PDB entry 7BR7 | electron microscopy, 4.30 A resolution (low resolution: residue-level contacts below are approximate; hydrogen-bond / salt-bridge calls are withheld) | chains S and W of the 21 polymer chains in the assembly

Chain S (and W):
Name: Major capsid protein
Source organism: Epstein-Barr virus (strain B95-8)
Notes: chain W of this document is another copy of the same molecule, construct and numbering; everything in this record applies to it too
UniProtKB: P03226 (MCP_EBVB9); residues 1-1381 here = UniProt positions 1-1381
Sequence (1381 residues; each row starts with the number of its first residue):
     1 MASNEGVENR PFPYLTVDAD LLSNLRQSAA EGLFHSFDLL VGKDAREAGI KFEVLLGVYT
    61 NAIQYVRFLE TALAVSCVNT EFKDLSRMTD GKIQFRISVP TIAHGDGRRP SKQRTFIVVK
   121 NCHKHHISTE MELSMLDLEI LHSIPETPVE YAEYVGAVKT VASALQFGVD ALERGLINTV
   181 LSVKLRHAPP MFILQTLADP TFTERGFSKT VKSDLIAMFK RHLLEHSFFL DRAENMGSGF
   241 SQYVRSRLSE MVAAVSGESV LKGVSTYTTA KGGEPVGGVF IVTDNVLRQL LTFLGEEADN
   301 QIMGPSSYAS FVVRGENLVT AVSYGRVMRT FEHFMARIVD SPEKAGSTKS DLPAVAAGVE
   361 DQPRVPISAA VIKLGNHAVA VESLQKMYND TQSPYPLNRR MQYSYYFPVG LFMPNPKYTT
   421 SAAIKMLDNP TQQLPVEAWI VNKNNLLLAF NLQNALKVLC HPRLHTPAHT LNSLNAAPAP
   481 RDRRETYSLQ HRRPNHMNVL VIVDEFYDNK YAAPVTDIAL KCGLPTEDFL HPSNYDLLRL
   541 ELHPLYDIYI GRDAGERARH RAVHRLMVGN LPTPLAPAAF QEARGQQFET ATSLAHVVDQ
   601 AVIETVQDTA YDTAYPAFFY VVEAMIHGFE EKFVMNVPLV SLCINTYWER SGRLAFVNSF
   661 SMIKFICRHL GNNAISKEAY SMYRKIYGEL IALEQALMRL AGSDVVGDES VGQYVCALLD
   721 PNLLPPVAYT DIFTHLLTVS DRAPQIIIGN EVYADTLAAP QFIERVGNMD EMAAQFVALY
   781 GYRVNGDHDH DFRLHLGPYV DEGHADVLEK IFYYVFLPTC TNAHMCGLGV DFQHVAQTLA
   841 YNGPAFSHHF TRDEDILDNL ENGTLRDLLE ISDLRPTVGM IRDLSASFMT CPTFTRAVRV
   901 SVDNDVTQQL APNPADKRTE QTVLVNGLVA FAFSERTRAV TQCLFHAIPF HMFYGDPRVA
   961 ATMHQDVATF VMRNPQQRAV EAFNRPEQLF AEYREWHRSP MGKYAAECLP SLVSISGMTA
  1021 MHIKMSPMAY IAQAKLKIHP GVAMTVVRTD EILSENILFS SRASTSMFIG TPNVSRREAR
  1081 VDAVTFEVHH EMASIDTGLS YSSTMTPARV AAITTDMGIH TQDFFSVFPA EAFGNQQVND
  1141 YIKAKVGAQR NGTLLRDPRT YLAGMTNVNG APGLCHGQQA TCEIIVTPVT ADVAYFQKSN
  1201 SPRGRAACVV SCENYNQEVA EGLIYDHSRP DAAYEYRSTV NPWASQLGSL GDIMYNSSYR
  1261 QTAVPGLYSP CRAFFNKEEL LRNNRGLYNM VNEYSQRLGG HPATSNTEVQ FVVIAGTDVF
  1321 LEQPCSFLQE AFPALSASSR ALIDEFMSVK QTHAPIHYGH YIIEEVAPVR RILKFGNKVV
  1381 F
Not modelled in the structure: 1-4, 345-363, 1149-1177, 1299-1300 (chain W: 1-4, 105-112, 338-344, 786-787, 1150-1178)

Chain S / chain W interface:
Residue-residue contacts (72):
  F12(S) - L55(W)
  F12(S) - V58(W)
  P13(S) - V58(W)
  Y14(S) - V58(W)
  Y14(S) - Y59(W)
  Y14(S) - T60(W)
  L15(S) - V58(W)
  L15(S) - Y59(W)
  L15(S) - T60(W)
  T16(S) - T60(W)
  T16(S) - A62(W)
  V17(S) - Y59(W)
  V17(S) - T60(W)
  V17(S) - N61(W)
  V17(S) - A62(W)
  D20(S) - K386(W)
  L22(S) - N61(W)
  L22(S) - N389(W)
  L22(S) - D390(W)
  L22(S) - Q392(W)
  N24(S) - Q392(W)
  L25(S) - Q392(W)
  R26(S) - Q392(W)
  Q27(S) - Q392(W)
  G42(S) - E132(W)
  K43(S) - E132(W)
  K43(S) - D1082(W)
  K43(S) - A1083(W)
  R46(S) - L136(W)
  R46(S) - D137(W)
  R46(S) - T160(W)
  E47(S) - G156(W)
  E47(S) - T160(W)
  A48(S) - E153(W)
  G49(S) - E153(W)
  I50(S) - V149(W)
  I50(S) - E153(W)
  F52(S) - V149(W)
  L55(S) - F12(W)
  V58(S) - Y14(W)
  V58(S) - L15(W)
  Y59(S) - Y14(W)
  Y59(S) - L15(W)
  Y59(S) - V17(W)
  T60(S) - Y14(W)
  T60(S) - L15(W)
  T60(S) - T16(W)
  T60(S) - V17(W)
  N61(S) - T16(W)
  N61(S) - V17(W)
  N61(S) - L21(W)
  N61(S) - L22(W)
  A62(S) - T16(W)
  A62(S) - V17(W)
  E132(S) - G42(W)
  E132(S) - K43(W)
  S134(S) - K43(W)
  S134(S) - R46(W)
  L136(S) - R46(W)
  D137(S) - R46(W)
  V149(S) - I50(W)
  E153(S) - I50(W)
  G156(S) - E47(W)
  K159(S) - E47(W)
  T160(S) - R46(W)
  T160(S) - E47(W)
  D390(S) - L22(W)
  Q392(S) - L22(W)
  Q392(S) - L25(W)
  Q392(S) - R26(W)
  Q392(S) - Q27(W)
  A1083(S) - K43(W)
Also at the interface, not in a pair above, chain S (42 interface residues in all): A19, L133, K386, N389
Also at the interface, not in a pair above, chain W (41 interface residues in all): P13, D20, S23, N24, F52, S134, A152

Summary:
42 residues of chain S and 41 residues of chain W are in contact.
Chain S and chain W are both Major capsid protein (Epstein-Barr virus (strain B95-8)); the structure,
Epstein-Barr virus, C1 portal-proximal penton vertex, CATC binding, was determined by electron microscopy
(same publication as 7BQT, 7BQX, 7BR8 and 7BSI).
